PDB entry 7U0F | electron microscopy, 3.53 A resolution | chains A and B of the 10 polymer chains in the assembly

Chain A:
Molecule: Tubulin alpha-1A chain
Source organism: Sus scrofa
UniProt: P02550 (TBA1A_PIG); residues 1-451 here = UniProt positions 1-451
Chain sequence (451 residues; row label = number of the first residue in the row):
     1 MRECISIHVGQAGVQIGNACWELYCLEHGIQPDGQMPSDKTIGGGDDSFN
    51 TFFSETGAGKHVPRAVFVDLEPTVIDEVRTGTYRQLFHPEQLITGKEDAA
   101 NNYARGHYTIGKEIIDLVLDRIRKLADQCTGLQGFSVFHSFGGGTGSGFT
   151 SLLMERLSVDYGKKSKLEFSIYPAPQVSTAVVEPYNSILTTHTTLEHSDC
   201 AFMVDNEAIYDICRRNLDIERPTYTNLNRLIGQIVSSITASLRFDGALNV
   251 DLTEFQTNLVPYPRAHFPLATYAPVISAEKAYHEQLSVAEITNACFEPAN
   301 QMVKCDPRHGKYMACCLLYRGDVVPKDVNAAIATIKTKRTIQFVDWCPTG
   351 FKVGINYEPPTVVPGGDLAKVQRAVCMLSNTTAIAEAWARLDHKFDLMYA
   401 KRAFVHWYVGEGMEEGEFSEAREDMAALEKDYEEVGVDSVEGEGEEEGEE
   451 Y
Disordered / not traced: 1, 441-451
Curated features (UniProtKB/Swiss-Prot):
  - active site: Glu-254
  - binding site (GTP): Gly-10, Gln-11, Ala-12, Gln-15, Glu-71, Ala-99, Ser-140, Gly-143, Gly-144, Thr-145, Gly-146, Thr-179, Glu-183, Asn-206, Tyr-224, Asn-228, Leu-252
  - binding site (Mg(2+)): Glu-71
  - site: Tyr-451 (Involved in polymerization)
  - modified residue: Lys-40 (N6-acetyllysine), Tyr-282 (3'-nitrotyrosine), Ser-439 (Phosphoserine), Glu-443 (5-glutamyl polyglutamate), Glu-445 (5-glutamyl polyglutamate), Tyr-451 (3'-nitrotyrosine)
  - natural variant: Ala-265 (A265G; A265I), Thr-271 to Ala-273 (sequence variant, change not given here)
Reported in the primary citation:
  - conformationally variable residues (loop rearrangement): His-283

Chain B:
Molecule: Tubulin beta chain
Source organism: Sus scrofa
UniProt: P02554 (TBB_PIG); residues 1-445 here = UniProt positions 1-445
Chain sequence (445 residues; numbered 1 to 445; the number before each row is that of its first residue):
     1 MREIVHIQAGQCGNQIGAKFWEVISDEHGIDPTGSYHGDSDLQLERINVY
    51 YNEAAGNKYVPRAILVDLEPGTMDSVRSGPFGQIFRPDNFVFGQSGAGNN
   101 WAKGHYTEGAELVDSVLDVVRKESESCDCLQGFQLTHSLGGGTGSGMGTL
   151 LISKIREEYPDRIMNTFSVVPSPKVSDTVVEPYNATLSVHQLVENTDETY
   201 CIDNEALYDICFRTLKLTTPTYGDLNHLVSATMSGVTTCLRFPGQLNADL
   251 RKLAVNMVPFPRLHFFMPGFAPLTSRGSQQYRALTVPELTQQMFDAKNMM
   301 AACDPRHGRYLTVAAVFRGRMSMKEVDEQMLNVQNKNSSYFVEWIPNNVK
   351 TAVCDIPPRGLKMSATFIGNSTAIQELFKRISEQFTAMFRRKAFLHWYTG
   401 EGMDEMEFTEAESNMNDLVSEYQQYQDATADEQGEFEEEGEEDEA
Disordered / not traced: 429-445
Curated features (UniProtKB/Swiss-Prot):
  - motif: Met-1 to Ile-4 (MREI motif)
  - binding site (GTP): Gln-11, Glu-69, Ser-138, Gly-142, Thr-143, Gly-144, Asn-204, Asn-226
  - binding site (Mg(2+)): Glu-69
  - modified residue: Ser-40 (Phosphoserine), Lys-58 (N6-acetyllysine), Ser-172 (Phosphoserine), Thr-285 (Phosphothreonine), Thr-290 (Phosphothreonine), Arg-318 (Omega-N-methylarginine), Glu-438 (5-glutamyl polyglutamate)
  - cross-link (Glycyl lysine isopeptide (Lys-Gly)): Lys-58 (interchain with G-Cter in ubiquitin), Lys-324 (interchain with G-Cter in ubiquitin)
  - natural variant: His-37 (H37V: In 2nd form), Asn-48 (N48S: In 2nd form), Ala-55 to Asn-57 (sequence variant, change not given here; In 2nd form), Ser-275 (S275A: In 2nd form)
Reported in the primary citation:
  - conformationally variable residues (loop rearrangement): Tyr-281

How chain A and chain B interact:
Contacting residue pairs - 24 pairs, chain A then chain B:
  Leu-248(A) / Asp-177(B)
  Glu-254(A) / Asn-99(B)
  Glu-254(A) / Asp-177(B)
  Gln-256(A) / Trp-397(B)
  Thr-257(A) / Gly-98(B)
  Thr-257(A) / Trp-397(B)
  Asn-258(A) / Thr-178(B)
  Asn-258(A) / Trp-397(B)
  Leu-259(A) / Trp-397(B)
  Val-260(A) / His-396(B)  hydrogen bond (backbone-side chain)
  Val-260(A) / Trp-397(B)  hydrogen bond (backbone-side chain)
  Pro-261(A) / Phe-394(B)  hydrophobic
  Pro-261(A) / His-396(B)  hydrogen bond (backbone-side chain)
  Tyr-262(A) / Arg-391(B)  hydrogen bond (side chain-backbone)
  Tyr-262(A) / Lys-392(B)  hydrogen bond (side chain-backbone)
  Tyr-262(A) / Ala-393(B)  hydrogen bond (side chain-backbone)
  Tyr-262(A) / His-396(B)
  Asp-345(A) / Arg-391(B)
  Trp-346(A) / Ala-387(B)
  Trp-346(A) / Arg-391(B)  hydrogen bond (backbone-side chain)
  Cys-347(A) / Arg-391(B)
  Pro-348(A) / Val-179(B)  hydrophobic
  Pro-348(A) / Met-388(B)
  Lys-352(A) / Asp-177(B)

Summary:
14 residues of chain A and 13 residues of chain B are in contact, with 7 hydrogen bonds. Polar pairs include
Val-260(A)/His-396(B), Val-260(A)/Trp-397(B) and Pro-261(A)/His-396(B). UniProt lists active-site residue
Glu-254(A), 17 GTP-binding residues and Mg2+-binding residue Glu-71(A) on chain A; 8 GTP-binding residues on
chain B. From the paper: conformational variability at His-283(A) and Tyr-281(B).
Here chain A is Tubulin alpha-1A chain and chain B is Tubulin beta chain, both from Sus scrofa. Entry 7U0F
(HIV-1 Rev in complex with tubulin) was determined by electron microscopy.
